PDB entry 6JZI | X-ray diffraction, 2.00 A resolution | chain A

[Chain A]
Molecule: Lysozyme C
Organism: Gallus gallus
Notes: EC 3.2.1.17
Reference sequence: P00698 (LYSC_CHICK); residues 1-129 here correspond to UniProt positions 19-147 (UniProt number = residue number + 18)
Amino-acid sequence (129 residues; numbered 1 to 129; the number before each row is that of its first residue):
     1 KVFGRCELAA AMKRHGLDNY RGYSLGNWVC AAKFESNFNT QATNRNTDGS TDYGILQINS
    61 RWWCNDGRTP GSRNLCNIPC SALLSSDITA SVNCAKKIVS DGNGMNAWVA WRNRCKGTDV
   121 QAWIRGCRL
Disulfide bonds: Cys6-Cys127, Cys30-Cys115, Cys64-Cys80, Cys76-Cys94
Ion coordination: Na+: Ser60, Cys64, Ser72, Arg73
UniProt features mapped onto this chain:
  - active site: Glu35, Asp52
  - binding site (substrate): Asp101

[Overview]
The Na+ site is built by Ser60, Cys64, Ser72 and Arg73. Curated annotation (UniProt) lists active-site
residues Glu35 and Asp52 and substrate-binding residue Asp101.
Chain A is Lysozyme C (Gallus gallus); the structure, Structure of hen egg-white lysozyme obtained from SFX
experiments under atmospheric pressure, was determined by X-ray diffraction.
